6IFY - chains E and I of the 10 polymer chains in the assembly; structure by electron microscopy, 3.80 A resolution.

[Chain E]
Molecule: Type III-A CRISPR-associated RAMP protein Csm3
From: Streptococcus thermophilus ND03
UniProtKB: A0A2U2M035 (A0A2U2M035_STRTR); residue numbers follow UniProt; this construct covers 1-220
Amino-acid sequence (220 residues; numbered 1 to 220; the number before each row is that of its first residue):
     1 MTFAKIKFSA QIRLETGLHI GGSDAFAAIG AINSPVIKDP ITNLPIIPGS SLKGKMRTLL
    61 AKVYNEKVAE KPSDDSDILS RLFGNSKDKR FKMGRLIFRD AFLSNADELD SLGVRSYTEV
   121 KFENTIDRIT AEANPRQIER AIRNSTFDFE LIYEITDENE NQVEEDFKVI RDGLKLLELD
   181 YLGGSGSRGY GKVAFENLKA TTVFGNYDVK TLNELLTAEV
Not modelled in the structure: 1, 66-75, 218-220
Differences from the reference sequence: engineered mutation Asn-33 (Asp in A0A2U2M035)

[Chain I]
Molecule: crRNA
Sequence (36 nucleotides; numbered 1 to 36; the number before each row is that of its first residue):
     1 ACGGAAACGC UUUCUAGCUC GCUAUAAUUA CCCAUU
Not modelled in the structure: 35-36

[Interface between chain E and chain I]
Residue-residue contacts - 47 pairs, chain E then chain I:
  His-19(E) / C10(I)  phosphate contact
  Ile-20(E) / C10(I)  phosphate contact
  Gly-21(E) / G9(I)  hydrogen bond to the sugar
  Gly-21(E) / C10(I)  hydrogen bond to the phosphate
  Pro-48(E) / G9(I)  phosphate contact
  Ser-50(E) / C8(I)  sugar contact
  Ser-50(E) / G9(I)  hydrogen bond to the phosphate
  Ser-51(E) / C8(I)  phosphate contact
  Ser-51(E) / G9(I)  phosphate contact
  Lys-53(E) / A7(I)  salt bridge to the phosphate
  Gly-54(E) / C8(I)  phosphate contact
  Lys-55(E) / C8(I)  base contact
  Arg-57(E) / A6(I)  hydrogen bond to the phosphate
  Arg-57(E) / A7(I)  salt bridge to the phosphate
  Thr-58(E) / C8(I)  base contact
  Phe-83(E) / A6(I)  phosphate contact
  Gly-84(E) / A6(I)  sugar contact
  Asn-85(E) / A5(I)  hydrogen bond to the sugar
  Asn-85(E) / A6(I)  sugar contact
  Ser-86(E) / A5(I)  base contact
  Ser-86(E) / A6(I)  sugar contact
  Lys-92(E) / A5(I)  sugar contact
  Met-93(E) / A5(I)  sugar contact
  Phe-122(E) / U15(I)  base contact
  Glu-123(E) / U15(I)  phosphate contact
  Asn-124(E) / U13(I)  hydrogen bond to the sugar
  Asn-124(E) / C14(I)  sugar contact
  Asn-124(E) / U15(I)  hydrogen bond to the phosphate
  Asn-124(E) / A16(I)  hydrogen bond to the sugar
  Thr-125(E) / U13(I)  hydrogen bond to the base
  Thr-125(E) / C14(I)  phosphate contact
  Ile-126(E) / C14(I)  hydrogen bond to the phosphate
  Ile-126(E) / A16(I)  sugar contact
  Ala-133(E) / A16(I)  base contact
  Pro-135(E) / U15(I)  base contact
  Arg-136(E) / U13(I)  hydrogen bond to the sugar
  Tyr-181(E) / C8(I)  hydrogen bond to the base
  Tyr-181(E) / U11(I)  hydrogen bond to the phosphate
  Gly-183(E) / C8(I)  base contact
  Gly-183(E) / C10(I)  sugar contact
  Gly-184(E) / C10(I)  phosphate contact
  Gly-184(E) / U11(I)  phosphate contact
  Ser-185(E) / U11(I)  hydrogen bond to the phosphate
  Gly-186(E) / U11(I)  phosphate contact
  Ser-187(E) / U12(I)  phosphate contact
  Arg-188(E) / U12(I)  salt bridge to the phosphate
  Arg-188(E) / U13(I)  salt bridge to the phosphate
Other interface residues (no listed pair), chain E (33 interface residues in all): Gly-22

[Summary]
33 residues of chain E and 12 residues of chain I are in contact; the contacts include 14 hydrogen bonds and 4
salt bridges. Polar contacts include Thr-125(E)/U13(I), Tyr-181(E)/C8(I) and Gly-21(E)/G9(I).
Chain E is Type III-A CRISPR-associated RAMP protein Csm3 (Streptococcus thermophilus ND03) and chain I is
crRNA; the structure, Type III-A Csm complex, Cryo-EM structure of Csm-CTR1, was determined by electron
microscopy, deposited together with 6IFK, 6IFL, 6IFN, 6IFR, 6IFU, 6IFZ and 6IG0.
